8XO7 - chains B and E of the 6 polymer chains in the assembly; structure by X-ray diffraction, 2.17 A resolution.

[Chain B]
Name: Measles virus fusion inhibitor MEK35GE
Sequence (37 residues; each row starts with the number of its first residue):
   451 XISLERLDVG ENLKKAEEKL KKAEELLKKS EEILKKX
Unresolved in the structure: 451-454
Modified / non-standard residues: ACE (acetyl group) at position 451; NH2 (amino group) at position 487

[Chain E]
Name: Fusion glycoprotein F1
Reference sequence: P69353 (FUS_MEASE); numbering as in UniProt (aligned over 143-184)
Sequence (44 residues; numbered 142 to 185; the number before each row is that of its first residue):
   142 XNSQAIDNLR ASLETTNQAI EAIRQAGQEM ILAVQGVQDY INNX
Construct notes: acetylation (142); amidation (185)
Modified / non-standard residues: ACE (acetyl group) at position 142; NH2 (amino group) at position 185

[How chain B and chain E interact]
Residue-residue contacts (23; chain B residue first):
  Arg456(B) - Asn183(E)
  Arg456(B) - Asn184(E)
  Leu457(B) - Gln179(E)
  Leu457(B) - Ile182(E)  hydrophobic
  Leu457(B) - Asn183(E)  hydrogen bond (backbone-side chain)
  Asp458(B) - Gln179(E)
  Val459(B) - Gln179(E)  hydrogen bond (backbone-side chain)
  Leu463(B) - Val175(E)  hydrophobic
  Leu463(B) - Gln176(E)
  Ala466(B) - Ile172(E)  hydrophobic
  Glu467(B) - Ile172(E)
  Leu470(B) - Arg165(E)  hydrogen bond (backbone-side chain)
  Leu470(B) - Gly168(E)
  Leu470(B) - Gln169(E)
  Leu470(B) - Ile172(E)  hydrophobic
  Glu474(B) - Arg165(E)  salt bridge
  Leu477(B) - Asn158(E)
  Leu477(B) - Ile161(E)  hydrophobic
  Leu477(B) - Glu162(E)
  Ser480(B) - Asn158(E)  hydrogen bond
  Leu484(B) - Arg151(E)  hydrogen bond (backbone-side chain)
  Leu484(B) - Leu154(E)  hydrophobic
  Leu484(B) - Glu155(E)
Also at the interface, not in a pair above, chain B (15 interface residues in all): Gly460, Ala473, Glu481

[Summary]
15 residues of chain B face 16 of chain E across their interface, with 5 hydrogen bonds and 1 salt bridge.
Polar pairs include Glu474(B)-Arg165(E), Leu457(B)-Asn183(E) and Val459(B)-Gln179(E).
Chain B is Measles virus fusion inhibitor MEK35GE and chain E is Fusion glycoprotein F1; the structure,
Crystal structure of measles virus fusion inhibitor MEK35GE complexed with F protein HR1 (HR1-42) (P2 space
..., was determined by X-ray diffraction, deposited together with 8XNE, 8XO2, 8XO3, 8XO4, 8XO5, 8XO6 and 8XO8.
